PDB entry 6RML | X-ray diffraction, 2.81 A resolution | chains B and C of the 3 polymer chains in the assembly

# Chain B
Name: DNA topoisomerase 2-binding protein 1
Organism: Homo sapiens
UniProt: Q92547 (TOPB1_HUMAN); numbering as in UniProt (aligned over 1-290)
Amino-acid sequence (292 residues; each row starts with the number of its first residue; numbers below 1 keep their minus sign (Gly-1 is residue -1)):
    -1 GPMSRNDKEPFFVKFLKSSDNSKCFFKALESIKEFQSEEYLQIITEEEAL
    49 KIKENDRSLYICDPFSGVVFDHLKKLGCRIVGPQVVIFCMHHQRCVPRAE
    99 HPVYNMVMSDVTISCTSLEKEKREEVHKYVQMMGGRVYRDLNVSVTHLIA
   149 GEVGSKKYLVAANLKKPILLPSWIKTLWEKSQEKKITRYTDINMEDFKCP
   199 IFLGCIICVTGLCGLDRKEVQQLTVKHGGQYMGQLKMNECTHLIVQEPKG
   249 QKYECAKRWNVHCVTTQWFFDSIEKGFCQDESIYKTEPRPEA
Disordered / not traced: -1 to 6, 285-290
Sequence notes: expression tag (-1 to 0)
Curated features (UniProtKB/Swiss-Prot):
  - mutagenesis: Lys155 (K155E: Impaired interaction with phosphorylated MDC1. Does not affect interaction with phosphorylated TP53BP1), Lys250 (K250A: Abolished interaction with phosphorylated HTATSF1; K250E: Abolished interaction with phosphorylated TP53BP1)
What the authors report for this chain:
  - mutagenesis - K155E (1.0 +/- 0.2 uM): unchanged binding to 53BP1 (chain C)
  - mutagenesis - K155E/K250E: abolished binding to 53BP1 (chain C)

# Chain C
Name: 53BP1
Amino-acid sequence (15 residues; each row starts with the number of its first residue):
   663 EVEEIPETPCESQGE
Disordered / not traced: 663-664, 674-677
Modified / non-standard residues: Thr670 (phosphothreonine; TPO)
What the authors report for this chain:
  - post-translational modification sites: Thr670
  - mutagenesis - T670A: decreased localization to TOPBP1
  - mutagenesis - T670A: decreased signaling in response to pATR
  - mutagenesis - T670A: decreased binding to TOPBP1

# Interface between chain B and chain C
Pairs across the interface (23; chain B residue first):
  Val207(B) - Thr670(C)
  Thr208(B) - Thr670(C)
  Gly209(B) - Thr670(C)
  Arg215(B) - Glu669(C)  salt bridge
  Arg215(B) - Thr670(C)
  Gly231(B) - Glu669(C)
  Gln232(B) - Ile667(C)
  Gln232(B) - Pro668(C)
  Gln232(B) - Glu669(C)
  Leu233(B) - Glu666(C)
  Leu233(B) - Ile667(C)  hydrogen bond (backbone-backbone)
  Lys234(B) - Glu665(C)
  Lys234(B) - Glu666(C)  salt bridge
  Met235(B) - Glu665(C)  hydrogen bond (backbone-backbone)
  Gln249(B) - Ile667(C)
  Lys250(B) - Ile667(C)
  Lys250(B) - Pro668(C)
  Lys250(B) - Glu669(C)
  Lys250(B) - Thr670(C)
  Cys253(B) - Glu665(C)
  Cys253(B) - Ile667(C)  hydrophobic
  Arg256(B) - Glu665(C)  salt bridge
  Trp257(B) - Glu665(C)  hydrogen bond
Also at the interface, not in a pair above, chain B (16 interface residues in all): Leu210, Tyr229
Interface features reported in the paper:
  - specific contacts: Thr208(B)-Thr670(C), Arg215(B)-Thr670(C), Arg215(B)-Glu669(C) (hydrogen bond), Leu233(B)-Ile667(C) (hydrophobic contact), Lys234(B)-Glu666(C), Gln249(B)-Ile667(C) (hydrophobic contact), Lys250(B)-Thr670(C), Lys250(B)-Ile667(C) (hydrophobic contact), Cys253(B)-Ile667(C) (hydrophobic contact), Arg256(B)-Glu665(C), Trp257(B)-Glu665(C) (hydrogen bond)
  - interface residues, chain C: Ile667(C)

# Summary
The interface between chain B and chain C involves 16 residues on one side and 6 on the other; the contacts
include 3 hydrogen bonds and 3 salt bridges. Polar contacts include Arg215(B)-Glu669(C), Lys234(B)-Glu666(C)
and Arg256(B)-Glu665(C). The authors report contacts between Thr208(B) and Thr670(C), Arg215(B) and Thr670(C)
and Lys234(B) and Glu666(C) among others; hydrogen bonds between Arg215(B) and Glu669(C) and Trp257(B) and
Glu665(C); hydrophobic contacts between Leu233(B) and Ile667(C), Gln249(B) and Ile667(C) and Lys250(B) and
Ile667(C) among others. From the paper: K155E/K250E of chain B abolish binding to 53BP1 (chain C); the
interface residue Ile667(C); 3 substitutions were tested in all.
Chain B is DNA topoisomerase 2-binding protein 1 (Homo sapiens) and chain C is 53BP1; the structure, Crystal
structure of TOPBP1 BRCT0,1,2 in complex with a 53BP1 phosphopeptide, was determined by X-ray diffraction,
deposited together with 6RMM.
